6M35 - chains A and E of the 8 polymer chains in the assembly; structure by X-ray diffraction, 1.73 A resolution.

== Chain A (and E) ==
Name: Sulfur oxygenase/reductase
From: Sulfurisphaera tokodaii (strain DSM 16993 / JCM 10545 / NBRC 100140 / 7)
Notes: EC 1.13.11.55; chain E of this document is another copy of the same molecule, construct and numbering; everything in this record applies to it too
Reference sequence: Q972K4 (Q972K4_SULTO); numbering as in UniProt (aligned over 1-311)
Sequence (311 residues; each row starts with the number of its first residue):
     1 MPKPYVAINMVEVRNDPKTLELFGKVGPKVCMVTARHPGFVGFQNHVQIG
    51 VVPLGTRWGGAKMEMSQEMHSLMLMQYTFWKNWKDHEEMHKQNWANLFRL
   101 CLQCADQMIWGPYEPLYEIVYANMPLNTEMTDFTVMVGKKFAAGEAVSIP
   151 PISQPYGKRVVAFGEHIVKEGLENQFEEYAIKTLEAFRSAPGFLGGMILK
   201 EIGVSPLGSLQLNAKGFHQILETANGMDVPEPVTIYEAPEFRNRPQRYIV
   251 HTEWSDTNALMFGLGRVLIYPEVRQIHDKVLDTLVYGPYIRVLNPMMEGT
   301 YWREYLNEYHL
Unresolved in the structure: 1
Ion coordination: Fe ion: His-86, His-90, Glu-114
What the authors report for this chain:
  - Fe ion coordination: His-86, His-90, Glu-114
  - mutagenesis - C31A, H86A, H90A, E114A: abolished catalytic activity
  - mutagenesis - C101A (10-fold), C104A (10-fold): decreased catalytic activity
  - catalytic residues: Cys-31 (citing earlier work)
  - catalytic residues: His-86, His-90, Glu-114
  - self-association interface (contacts with another copy of this molecule): Pro-125 to Ile-152

== How chain A and chain E interact ==
Contacting residue pairs (19):
  Asp-106(A) / Lys-25(E)  salt bridge
  Leu-221(A) / Lys-29(E)
  Leu-221(A) / Met-32(E)
  Glu-222(A) / Met-32(E)
  Glu-222(A) / Val-33(E)
  Glu-222(A) / Arg-36(E)  salt bridge
  Glu-222(A) / Asn-96(E)  hydrogen bond (backbone-side chain)
  Glu-222(A) / Leu-100(E)
  Thr-223(A) / Lys-29(E)  hydrogen bond (backbone-side chain)
  Ala-224(A) / Asn-96(E)
  Ala-224(A) / Arg-99(E)
  Ala-224(A) / Leu-100(E)  hydrophobic
  Ala-224(A) / Gln-103(E)
  Asn-225(A) / Gln-103(E)  hydrogen bond
  Met-227(A) / Arg-99(E)
  Met-227(A) / Asn-225(E)
  Met-227(A) / Met-227(E)  hydrophobic
  Asp-228(A) / Asn-96(E)  hydrogen bond
  Asp-228(A) / Arg-99(E)  salt bridge
Other interface residues (no listed pair), chain E (13 interface residues in all): Ala-95, Gly-226

== In short ==
8 residues of chain A face 13 of chain E across their interface; the contacts include 4 hydrogen bonds and 3
salt bridges. Polar contacts include Asp-106(A)/Lys-25(E), Glu-222(A)/Arg-36(E) and Asp-228(A)/Arg-99(E). From
the paper: catalytic residues Cys-31(A), His-86(A) and His-90(A) among others; C31A, H86A and H90A of chain A,
among others, abolish catalytic activity; 6 substitutions were tested in all.
Chain A and chain E are both Sulfur oxygenase/reductase (Sulfurisphaera tokodaii (strain DSM 16993 / JCM 10545
/ NBRC 100140 / 7)); the structure, Crystal structure of sulfur oxygenase reductase from Sulfurisphaera
tokodaii, was determined by X-ray diffraction, deposited together with 6M3X.
